7QT8 - chains A and B; structure by X-ray diffraction, 2.01 A resolution.

# Chain A (and B)
Molecule: 3C-like proteinase
Organism: Severe acute respiratory syndrome coronavirus 2
Notes: EC 3.4.22.69; chain B of this document is another copy of the same molecule, construct and numbering; everything in this record applies to it too
UniProt: P0DTD1 (R1AB_SARS2); residues 1-306 here correspond to UniProt positions 3264-3569 (UniProt number = residue number + 3263)
Sequence (306 residues; row label = number of the first residue in the row):
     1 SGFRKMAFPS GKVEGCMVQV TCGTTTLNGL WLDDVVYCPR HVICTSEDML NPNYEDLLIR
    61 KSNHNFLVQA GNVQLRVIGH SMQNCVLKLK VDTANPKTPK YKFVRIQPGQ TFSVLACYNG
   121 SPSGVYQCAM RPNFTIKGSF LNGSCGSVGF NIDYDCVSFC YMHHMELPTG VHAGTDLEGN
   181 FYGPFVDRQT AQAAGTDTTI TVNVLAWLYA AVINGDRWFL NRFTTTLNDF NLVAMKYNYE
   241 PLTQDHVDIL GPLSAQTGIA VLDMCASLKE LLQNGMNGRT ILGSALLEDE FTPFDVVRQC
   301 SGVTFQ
Not modelled in the structure: 306
Swiss-Prot annotation at these positions:
  - active site: His41 (For 3CL-PRO activity), Cys145 (Nucleophile)
  - site: Gln306 (Cleavage)
  - cross-link (Glycyl lysine isopeptide (Lys-Gly)): Lys5 (interchain with G-Cter in ubiquitin), Lys90 (interchain with G-Cter in ubiquitin)
Glycans and other covalent adducts: compound R8H linked to Cys145

# How chain A and chain B interact
Pairs across the interface (94):
  Ser1(A) - Gly138(B)
  Ser1(A) - Ser139(B)
  Ser1(A) - Phe140(B)  hydrogen bond (backbone-backbone)
  Ser1(A) - Glu166(B)  hydrogen bond (backbone-side chain)
  Ser1(A) - His172(B)  hydrogen bond (backbone-side chain)
  Gly2(A) - Gly138(B)
  Gly2(A) - Ser139(B)
  Phe3(A) - Gly138(B)
  Phe3(A) - Ser139(B)
  Arg4(A) - Tyr126(B)
  Arg4(A) - Gln127(B)  hydrogen bond (side chain-backbone)
  Arg4(A) - Cys128(B)
  Arg4(A) - Lys137(B)  hydrogen bond (side chain-backbone)
  Arg4(A) - Ser139(B)
  Arg4(A) - Glu290(B)  salt bridge
  Lys5(A) - Tyr126(B)
  Met6(A) - Gly124(B)
  Met6(A) - Val125(B)
  Met6(A) - Tyr126(B)  hydrophobic
  Met6(A) - Ser139(B)
  Ala7(A) - Gly124(B)
  Ala7(A) - Val125(B)  hydrogen bond (backbone-backbone)
  Phe8(A) - Val125(B)
  Pro9(A) - Ser10(B)
  Pro9(A) - Glu14(B)
  Pro9(A) - Pro122(B)  hydrophobic
  Pro9(A) - Ser123(B)
  Pro9(A) - Gly124(B)
  Ser10(A) - Pro9(B)
  Ser10(A) - Ser10(B)  hydrogen bond (backbone-side chain)
  Ser10(A) - Glu14(B)  hydrogen bond (backbone-side chain)
  Gly11(A) - Gly11(B)
  Gly11(A) - Glu14(B)  hydrogen bond (backbone-side chain)
  Glu14(A) - Pro9(B)
  Glu14(A) - Ser10(B)  hydrogen bond (side chain-backbone)
  Glu14(A) - Gly11(B)  hydrogen bond (side chain-backbone)
  Tyr118(A) - Gly302(B)
  Tyr118(A) - Thr304(B)
  Ser121(A) - Thr304(B)
  Ser121(A) - Phe305(B)
  Pro122(A) - Pro9(B)  hydrophobic
  Pro122(A) - Thr304(B)
  Pro122(A) - Phe305(B)  hydrogen bond (backbone-backbone)
  Ser123(A) - Pro9(B)
  Ser123(A) - Val303(B)  hydrogen bond (side chain-backbone)
  Ser123(A) - Thr304(B)
  Ser123(A) - Phe305(B)
  Gly124(A) - Met6(B)
  Gly124(A) - Ala7(B)
  Val125(A) - Met6(B)
  Val125(A) - Ala7(B)  hydrogen bond (backbone-backbone)
  Val125(A) - Phe8(B)
  Val125(A) - Val125(B)  hydrophobic
  Tyr126(A) - Arg4(B)
  Tyr126(A) - Lys5(B)
  Tyr126(A) - Met6(B)  hydrophobic
  Gln127(A) - Arg4(B)  hydrogen bond (backbone-side chain)
  Cys128(A) - Arg4(B)
  Lys137(A) - Arg4(B)  hydrogen bond (backbone-side chain)
  Gly138(A) - Ser1(B)
  Gly138(A) - Gly2(B)
  Gly138(A) - Phe3(B)
  Ser139(A) - Ser1(B)
  Ser139(A) - Gly2(B)
  Ser139(A) - Arg4(B)
  Ser139(A) - Met6(B)
  Ser139(A) - Gln299(B)  hydrogen bond
  Phe140(A) - Ser1(B)  hydrogen bond (backbone-backbone)
  Leu141(A) - Gln299(B)
  Leu141(A) - Cys300(B)
  Leu141(A) - Ser301(B)
  Leu141(A) - Gly302(B)
  Glu166(A) - Ser1(B)  hydrogen bond (side chain-backbone)
  His172(A) - Ser1(B)  hydrogen bond (side chain-backbone)
  Gly283(A) - Leu286(B)
  Ala285(A) - Ala285(B)  hydrophobic
  Ala285(A) - Leu286(B)  hydrophobic
  Leu286(A) - Gly283(B)
  Leu286(A) - Ala285(B)  hydrophobic
  Glu290(A) - Arg4(B)  salt bridge
  Gln299(A) - Ser139(B)  hydrogen bond
  Gln299(A) - Leu141(B)
  Cys300(A) - Leu141(B)
  Ser301(A) - Leu141(B)
  Gly302(A) - Tyr118(B)
  Gly302(A) - Leu141(B)
  Val303(A) - Ser123(B)  hydrogen bond (backbone-side chain)
  Thr304(A) - Tyr118(B)
  Thr304(A) - Ser121(B)
  Thr304(A) - Pro122(B)
  Thr304(A) - Ser123(B)
  Phe305(A) - Ser121(B)  hydrogen bond (backbone-side chain)
  Phe305(A) - Pro122(B)  hydrogen bond (backbone-backbone)
  Phe305(A) - Ser123(B)
Interface residues without a listed pair, chain A (44 interface residues in all): Lys12, Leu115, Gly170, Thr280, Ser284
Interface residues without a listed pair, chain B (43 interface residues in all): Lys12, Leu115, Gly170, Thr280

# Overview
The interface between chain A and chain B involves 44 residues on one side and 43 on the other, with 24
hydrogen bonds and 2 salt bridges. Among the polar pairs are Arg4(A)-Glu290(B), Ser1(A)-Glu166(B) and
Ser1(A)-His172(B).
Both chains are 3C-like proteinase (Severe acute respiratory syndrome coronavirus 2). Entry 7QT8 (Room
temperature In-situ SARS-CoV-2 MPRO with bound ABT-957) was determined by X-ray diffraction, deposited
together with 7QT5, 7QT6, 7QT7 and 7QT9.
